Entry 7NJO (electron microscopy, 2.92 A resolution); this record covers chains A and E of the 20 polymer chains in the assembly.

Chain A:
Molecule: ATP synthase subunit alpha
From: Mycolicibacterium smegmatis (strain ATCC 700084 / mc(2)155)
Notes: EC 7.1.2.2
UniProtKB: A0R202 (ATPA_MYCS2); numbering as in UniProt (aligned over 1-548)
Sequence (548 residues; each row starts with the number of its first residue):
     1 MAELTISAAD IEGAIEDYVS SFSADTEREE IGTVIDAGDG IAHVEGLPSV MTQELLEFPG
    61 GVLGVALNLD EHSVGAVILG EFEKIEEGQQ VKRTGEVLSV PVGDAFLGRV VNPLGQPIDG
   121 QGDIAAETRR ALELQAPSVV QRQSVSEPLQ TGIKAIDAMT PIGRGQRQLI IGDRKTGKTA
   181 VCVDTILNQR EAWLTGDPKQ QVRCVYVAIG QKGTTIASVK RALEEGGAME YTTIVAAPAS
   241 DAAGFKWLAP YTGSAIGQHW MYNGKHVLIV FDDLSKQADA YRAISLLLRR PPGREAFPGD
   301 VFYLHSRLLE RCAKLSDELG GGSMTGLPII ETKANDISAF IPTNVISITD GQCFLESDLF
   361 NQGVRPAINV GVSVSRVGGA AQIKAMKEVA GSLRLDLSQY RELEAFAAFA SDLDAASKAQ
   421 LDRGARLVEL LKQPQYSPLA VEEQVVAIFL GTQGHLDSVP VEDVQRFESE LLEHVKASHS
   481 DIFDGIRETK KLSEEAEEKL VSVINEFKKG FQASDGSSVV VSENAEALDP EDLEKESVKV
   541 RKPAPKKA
Not modelled in the structure: 1-4, 23-27, 407-411, 522-548
Metal / ion sites: Mg2+: Thr179 (together with ATP)
Small-molecule neighbours: ATP (adenosine-5'-triphosphate): Asp173, Arg174, Lys175, Thr176, Gly177, Lys178, Thr179, Ala180, Phe360, Arg365, Pro366, Gln433, Pro434, Gln435
Swiss-Prot annotation at these positions:
  - binding site (ATP): Gly172 to Thr179
  - site: Ser373 (Required for activity)

Chain E:
Molecule: ATP synthase subunit beta
From: Mycolicibacterium smegmatis (strain ATCC 700084 / mc(2)155)
Notes: EC 7.1.2.2
UniProtKB: A0R200 (ATPB_MYCS2); numbering as in UniProt (aligned over 1-475)
Sequence (475 residues; row label = number of the first residue in the row):
     1 MTATAEKTAG RVVRITGPVV DVEFPRGSVP ELFNALHAEI TFGALAKTLT LEVAQHLGDS
    61 LVRCISMQPT DGLVRGVEVT DTGASISVPV GDGVKGHVFN ALGDCLDDPG YGKDFEHWSI
   121 HRKPPAFSDL EPRTEMLETG LKVVDLLTPY VRGGKIALFG GAGVGKTVLI QEMINRIARN
   181 FGGTSVFAGV GERTREGNDL WVELADANVL KDTALVFGQM DEPPGTRMRV ALSALTMAEF
   241 FRDEQGQDVL LFIDNIFRFT QAGSEVSTLL GRMPSAVGYQ PTLADEMGEL QERITSTRGR
   301 SITSMQAVYV PADDYTDPAP ATTFAHLDAT TELSRAVFSK GIFPAVDPLA SSSTILDPAI
   361 VGDEHYRVAQ EVIRILQRYK DLQDIIAILG IDELSEEDKQ LVNRARRIER FLSQNMMAAE
   421 QFTGQPGSTV PLKETIEAFD KLTKGEFDHL PEQAFFLIGG LDDLAKKAES LGAKL
Not modelled in the structure: 1-7, 472-475
Small-molecule neighbours: ADP (adenosine-5'-diphosphate): Gly161, Ala162, Gly163, Val164, Gly165, Lys166, Thr167, Val168, Phe338, Phe343, Met416, Ala419, Phe422

Chain A / chain E interface:
Pairs across the interface (91):
  Gly46(A) with Arg75(E)
  Leu47(A) with Arg75(E), hydrogen bond (backbone-side chain)
  Pro48(A) with Val74(E)
  Ser49(A) with Val74(E)
  Val50(A) with Val74(E); Arg75(E)
  Met51(A) with Phe42(E), hydrophobic; Gly72(E); Leu73(E); Val74(E), hydrophobic
  Thr52(A) with Ile15(E); Thr70(E); Asp71(E); Gly72(E), hydrogen bond (backbone-backbone); Leu73(E), hydrogen bond (side chain-backbone)
  Gln53(A) with Asp71(E)
  Leu67(A) with Ile15(E)
  Asn68(A) with Ile15(E); Thr16(E)
  Leu69(A) with Val13(E); Arg14(E); Ile15(E), hydrogen bond (backbone-backbone); Arg75(E)
  Asp70(A) with Val13(E); Arg14(E); Arg75(E), hydrogen bond (backbone-side chain)
  Glu71(A) with Val13(E); Arg14(E), salt bridge
  Ser73(A) with Arg75(E), hydrogen bond (backbone-side chain)
  Val74(A) with Arg75(E)
  Gly95(A) with Phe42(E)
  Glu96(A) with Phe42(E)
  Val97(A) with Phe42(E), hydrophobic; Leu45(E), hydrophobic
  Glu133(A) with Leu45(E); Asp71(E)
  Leu134(A) with Ala44(E)
  Pro137(A) with Thr194(E)
  Val139(A) with Leu106(E), hydrophobic; Thr194(E); Gly197(E); Asn198(E), hydrogen bond (backbone-side chain); Gln219(E)
  Val140(A) with Leu106(E); Asp107(E); Trp201(E), hydrophobic
  Arg142(A) with Thr194(E); Asn198(E), hydrogen bond (backbone-side chain)
  Ser144(A) with Asn198(E)
  Arg290(A) with Thr16(E); Gly17(E)
  Pro291(A) with Thr268(E); Leu269(E); Gly271(E)
  Gly299(A) with Glu265(E); Thr268(E); Leu269(E)
  Phe302(A) with Arg227(E); Gln261(E); Glu265(E)
  Tyr303(A) with Pro69(E); Asp221(E); Glu222(E); Pro223(E)
  Ser306(A) with Met220(E), hydrogen bond (side chain-backbone); Asp221(E)
  Glu310(A) with Thr194(E), hydrogen bond; Met220(E); Asp221(E)
  Ser338(A) with Ala312(E)
  Thr343(A) with Tyr309(E)
  Asn344(A) with Gln261(E), hydrogen bond
  Ser347(A) with Arg193(E), hydrogen bond (backbone-side chain); Met220(E)
  Ile348(A) with Arg193(E), hydrogen bond (backbone-side chain); Met220(E), hydrophobic
  Thr349(A) with Arg193(E), hydrogen bond (backbone-side chain)
  Asp350(A) with Arg193(E), salt bridge; Arg195(E), salt bridge
  Arg376(A) with Arg193(E); Arg195(E); Glu196(E), salt bridge
  Val377(A) with Arg195(E)
  Arg394(A) with Arg335(E)
  Leu403(A) with Ile388(E), hydrophobic
  Phe406(A) with Ile388(E), hydrophobic
  Asp412(A) with Leu389(E)
  Leu413(A) with Ile388(E), hydrophobic
  Asp414(A) with Ala387(E); Ile388(E), hydrogen bond (backbone-backbone); Leu389(E)
Other interface residues (no listed pair), chain A (61 interface residues in all): Val19, Ala136, Ser138, Gln143, Val145, Arg167, Pro292, Gly293, Arg294, Pro298, Asp300, Arg307, Val374, Ser417
Other interface residues (no listed pair), chain E (48 interface residues in all): Arg11, Ala162, Asp199, Phe217, Pro224, Pro274, Val277

In short:
Chain A and chain E form an interface of 61 and 48 residues respectively; the contacts include 15 hydrogen
bonds and 4 salt bridges. Among the polar pairs are Glu71(A)-Arg14(E), Asp350(A)-Arg193(E) and
Asp350(A)-Arg195(E). Ligands of chain A: ATP. Chain E binds ADP.
Chain A is ATP synthase subunit alpha and chain E is ATP synthase subunit beta, both from Mycolicibacterium
smegmatis (strain ATCC 700084 / mc(2)155); the structure, Mycobacterium smegmatis ATP synthase state 1e, was
determined by electron microscopy together with 7NJK, 7NJL, 7NJM, 7NJN, 7NJP, 7NJQ and 20 further entries from
the same study.
